PDB entry 6X65 | electron microscopy, 3.70 A resolution | chains AH and MC of the 153 polymer chains in the assembly

[Chain AH]
Protein: Type IV secretion protein IcmK
Organism: Legionella pneumophila
UniProtKB: A0A2S6FBG9 (A0A2S6FBG9_LEGPN); residues 2-362 here correspond to UniProt positions 1-361 (UniProt number = residue number - 1)
Sequence (361 residues; numbered 2 to 362; the number before each row is that of its first residue):
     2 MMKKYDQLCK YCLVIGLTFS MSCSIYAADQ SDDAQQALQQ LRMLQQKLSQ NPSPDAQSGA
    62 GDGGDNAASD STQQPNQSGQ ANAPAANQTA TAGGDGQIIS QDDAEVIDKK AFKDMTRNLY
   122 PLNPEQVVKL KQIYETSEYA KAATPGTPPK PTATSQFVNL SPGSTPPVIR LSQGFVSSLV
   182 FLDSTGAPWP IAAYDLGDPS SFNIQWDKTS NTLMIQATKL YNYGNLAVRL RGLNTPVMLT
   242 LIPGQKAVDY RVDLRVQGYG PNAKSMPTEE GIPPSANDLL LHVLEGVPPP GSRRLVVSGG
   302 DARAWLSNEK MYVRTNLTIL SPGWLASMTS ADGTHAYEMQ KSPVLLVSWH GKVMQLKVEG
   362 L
Disordered / not traced: 2-272, 362

[Chain MC]
Protein: DotC
Organism: Legionella pneumophila
UniProtKB: O52184 (O52184_LEGPN); residues 1-303 here = UniProt positions 1-303
Sequence (303 residues; numbered 1 to 303; the number before each row is that of its first residue):
     1 MRKFILSLSI LLSALLVACS SRNHYGDTGS LAGLQAMADS KYTRAQKKQK MGKIREMALK
    61 ETALSVGAQA GLAWRAKIID EQLNKQARNL DAIYDFNSLV LEHNILPPVL LEGRNTLNLA
   121 DAQSIRISDR TYKVAKQAHF ITTPPTWRQY LWMDYVKPEA PNVTLLPKTK AEKEIWCIYT
   181 ERGWKNGIDQ ANTILEENIA RIKEDFGGMI LYRKLLAMNM VSPPYVSHTD LGVTGDGSEI
   241 HIDDRVLRIT ALPELNVNSA EWRAAVAKDE NALERFKNME KLANQAKIVI TNKSWQPIIA
   301 PVS
Disordered / not traced: 1-57, 162-172, 269-303

[Chain AH / chain MC interface]
Contacting residue pairs (44; chain AH residue first):
  P274(AH) - A120(MC)  hydrophobic
  P274(AH) - S124(MC)
  P274(AH) - R126(MC)  hydrogen bond (backbone-side chain)
  P275(AH) - N118(MC)  hydrogen bond (backbone-side chain)
  P275(AH) - R126(MC)
  S276(AH) - N118(MC)
  S276(AH) - R126(MC)
  A277(AH) - N118(MC)
  D279(AH) - K133(MC)
  L282(AH) - L111(MC)
  L282(AH) - E112(MC)
  L282(AH) - G113(MC)
  L282(AH) - T131(MC)
  L282(AH) - K133(MC)
  H283(AH) - L111(MC)
  H283(AH) - E204(MC)  salt bridge
  L285(AH) - E112(MC)
  L285(AH) - G113(MC)
  E286(AH) - L111(MC)
  E286(AH) - E204(MC)
  G287(AH) - A200(MC)
  V288(AH) - A200(MC)
  V288(AH) - E204(MC)
  P289(AH) - E197(MC)
  R295(AH) - Q190(MC)
  R295(AH) - E197(MC)  salt bridge
  R304(AH) - E196(MC)  salt bridge
  W325(AH) - L117(MC)  hydrophobic
  L326(AH) - N118(MC)
  L326(AH) - L119(MC)  hydrogen bond (backbone-backbone)
  A327(AH) - L117(MC)
  A327(AH) - N118(MC)
  S328(AH) - N115(MC)
  S328(AH) - T116(MC)
  S328(AH) - L117(MC)  hydrogen bond (backbone-backbone)
  M329(AH) - G113(MC)
  M329(AH) - R114(MC)
  M329(AH) - T116(MC)
  T330(AH) - G113(MC)
  T330(AH) - R114(MC)  hydrogen bond (backbone-backbone)
  S331(AH) - E112(MC)
  S331(AH) - R114(MC)
  A332(AH) - E112(MC)  hydrogen bond (backbone-side chain)
  A332(AH) - R114(MC)
Other interface residues (no listed pair), chain AH (23 interface residues in all): I273
Other interface residues (no listed pair), chain MC (24 interface residues in all): I125, A135, I194, R201, K203

[Overview]
The interface between chain AH and chain MC involves 23 residues on one side and 24 on the other, with 6
hydrogen bonds and 3 salt bridges. Polar contacts include H283(AH)-E204(MC), R295(AH)-E197(MC) and
R304(AH)-E196(MC).
Here chain AH is Type IV secretion protein IcmK and chain MC is DotC, both from Legionella pneumophila. Entry
6X65 (Legionella pneumophila Dot/Icm T4SS) was determined by electron microscopy, deposited together with
6X66, 6X64 and 6X62.
